PDB entry 1R2Y | X-ray diffraction, 2.34 A resolution | chains B and A of the 3 polymer chains in the assembly

Chain B:
Molecule: 12-nt DNA strand
Sequence (12 nucleotides; each row starts with the number of its first residue):
     1 GTAGACCTGG AC

Chain A:
Name: MutM
Source organism: Geobacillus stearothermophilus
Notes: engineered mutation(s): E3Q
UniProtKB: P84131 (P84131_BACST); numbering as in UniProt (aligned over 1-274)
Sequence (274 residues; row label = number of the first residue in the row):
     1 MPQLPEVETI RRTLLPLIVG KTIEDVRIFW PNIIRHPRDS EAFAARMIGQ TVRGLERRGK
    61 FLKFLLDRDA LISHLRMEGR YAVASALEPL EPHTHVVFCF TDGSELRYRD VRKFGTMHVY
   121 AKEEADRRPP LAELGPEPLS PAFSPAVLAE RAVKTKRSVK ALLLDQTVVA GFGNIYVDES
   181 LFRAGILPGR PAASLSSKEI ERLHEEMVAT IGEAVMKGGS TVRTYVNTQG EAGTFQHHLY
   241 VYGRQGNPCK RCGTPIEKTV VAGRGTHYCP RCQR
Disordered / not traced: 1
Ion coordination: Zn2+: Cys-249, Cys-252, Cys-269, Cys-272
From the paper describing this entry:
  - conformationally variable residues (order/disorder transition): Thr-221 to Thr-234
  - binding site for the 12-nt DNA strand: Gln-3, Glu-78, Ser-220, Val-222 to Tyr-225
  - contacts within the chain: Gln-3/Gly-173, Gln-3/Tyr-176, Thr-221/Tyr-225 (hydrogen bond)
  - specificity-determining residues: Ser-220
  - catalytic residues: Pro-2 (citing earlier work)

How chain B and chain A interact:
Pairs across the interface - 11 pairs, chain B then chain A:
  DG1(B) with Arg-157(A), phosphate contact
  DC6(B) with Phe-114(A), base contact
  DC7(B) with Arg-112(A), hydrogen bond to the base; Lys-113(A), phosphate contact; Phe-114(A), base contact
  DT8(B) with His-93(A), phosphate contact; Val-111(A), sugar contact; Arg-112(A), base contact; Lys-113(A), salt bridge to the phosphate
  DG9(B) with His-93(A), salt bridge to the phosphate; Arg-223(A), base contact
Other interface residues (no listed pair), chain B (6 interface residues in all): DT2
Other interface residues (no listed pair), chain A (9 interface residues in all): Trp-30, Ala-262

In short:
Chain B and chain A form an interface of 6 and 9 residues respectively, with 1 hydrogen bond and 2 salt
bridges. Polar pairs include DC7(B)/Arg-112(A), DT8(B)/Lys-113(A) and DG9(B)/His-93(A). From the paper: the
catalytic residue Pro-2(A); a binding site for the 12-nt DNA strand at Gln-3(A), Glu-78(A) and Ser-220(A)
among others.
Chain B is a 12-nt DNA strand and chain A is MutM (Geobacillus stearothermophilus); the structure, MutM (Fpg)
bound to 8-oxoguanine (oxoG) containing DNA, was determined by X-ray diffraction together with 1R2Z from the
same study.
